Entry 6WYC (X-ray diffraction, 1.50 A resolution); this record covers chains A and C of the 4 polymer chains in the assembly.

== Chain A (and C) ==
Protein: Glyceraldehyde-3-phosphate dehydrogenase
From: Chlamydia trachomatis (strain D/UW-3/Cx)
Notes: EC 1.2.1.12; chain C of this document is another copy of the same molecule, construct and numbering; everything in this record applies to it too
UniProt: P0CE13 (G3P_CHLTR); residue numbers follow UniProt; this construct covers 1-334
Sequence (334 residues; numbered 1 to 334; the number before each row is that of its first residue):
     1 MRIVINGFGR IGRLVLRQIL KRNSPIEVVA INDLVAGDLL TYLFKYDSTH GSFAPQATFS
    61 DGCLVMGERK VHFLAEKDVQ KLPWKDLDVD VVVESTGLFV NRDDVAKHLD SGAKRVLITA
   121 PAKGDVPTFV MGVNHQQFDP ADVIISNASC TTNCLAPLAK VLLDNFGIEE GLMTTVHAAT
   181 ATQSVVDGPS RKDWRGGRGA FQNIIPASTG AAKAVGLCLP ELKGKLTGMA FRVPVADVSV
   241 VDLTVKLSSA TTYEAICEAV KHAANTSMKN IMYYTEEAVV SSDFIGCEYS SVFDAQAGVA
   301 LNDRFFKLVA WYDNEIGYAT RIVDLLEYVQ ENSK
Unresolved in the structure: 334 (chain C: 100, 334)
Modified positions: Cys63 (S-nitroso-cysteine; SNC); Cys287 (s,S-(2-hydroxyethyl)thiocysteine; CME)
Small-molecule neighbours: NAD (nicotinamide-adenine-dinucleotide): Asn6, Gly7, Phe8, Gly9, Arg10, Ile11, Asn32, Asp33, Leu34, Glu76, Lys77, Ser95, Thr96, Gly97, Leu98, Phe99, Thr119, Ala120, Cys150, His177, Thr180, Ala181, Asn314, Glu315, Tyr318
UniProt features mapped onto this chain:
  - active site: Cys150 (Nucleophile)
  - binding site (NAD(+)): Arg10, Ile11, Asp33, Lys77, Thr119, Asn314
  - binding site (D-glyceraldehyde 3-phosphate): Ser149 to Thr151, Thr180, Thr209, Gly210, Arg232
  - site: His177 (Activates thiol group during catalysis)
From the paper describing this entry:
  - contacts within the chain: Phe59-Cys63, Cys63-Leu64, Cys63-Val65, Cys63-Lys70, Cys63-His72, Cys63-Phe73, Cys150-His177, Val238-Asn314 (backbone contact), Tyr273-Cys287 (hydrophobic contact), Phe284-Cys287 (hydrophobic contact), Cys287-Tyr289 (hydrophobic contact), Cys287-Val292 (hydrophobic contact)
  - binding site for NAD: Arg10, Ile11, Asp33, Lys77, Thr119, Ala181, Asn314
  - catalytic residues: Cys150, His177
  - conformationally variable residues (loop rearrangement): Ala122 to Val126, Thr209 to Pro220
  - self-association interface (contacts with another copy of this molecule); pairs are residue here / residue on that copy: Asp187-Arg13 (hydrogen bond), Arg191-Leu34 (hydrogen bond), Arg195-Asp294 (salt bridge), Arg198-Asp283 (salt bridge), Arg198-Tyr42 (hydrogen bond), Arg198-Ser48 (hydrogen bond), Arg13, Leu34, Tyr42, Ser48, Asp187, Arg191, Arg198
  - post-translational modification sites: Cys63, Cys287
  - binding site for NAD: Gly7 to Arg13 (by similarity / conservation)

== Chain A / chain C interface ==
Contacting residue pairs - 68 pairs, chain A then chain C:
  Arg10(A) - Val186(C)
  Arg10(A) - Asp187(C)
  Arg13(A) - Asp187(C)  hydrogen bond (side chain-backbone)
  Val35(A) - Pro189(C)  hydrophobic
  Asp38(A) - Trp194(C)
  Leu39(A) - Pro189(C)  hydrophobic
  Leu39(A) - Arg191(C)
  Leu39(A) - Trp194(C)  hydrophobic
  Tyr42(A) - Trp194(C)  hydrophobic
  Tyr42(A) - Arg195(C)
  Tyr42(A) - Arg198(C)  hydrogen bond
  Leu43(A) - Gly188(C)
  Leu43(A) - Pro189(C)
  Tyr46(A) - Asp187(C)
  Tyr46(A) - Arg198(C)
  Asp47(A) - Asp187(C)
  Asp47(A) - Arg198(C)
  Ser48(A) - Asp187(C)  hydrogen bond
  Ser48(A) - Arg198(C)  hydrogen bond
  Ser48(A) - Gly199(C)
  Ser48(A) - Gln202(C)
  Ser48(A) - Asn203(C)  hydrogen bond
  Thr49(A) - Gln202(C)  hydrogen bond
  Ala179(A) - Val185(C)  hydrophobic
  Ala179(A) - Val186(C)
  Thr180(A) - Val185(C)
  Ala181(A) - Val186(C)  hydrophobic
  Gln183(A) - Val185(C)
  Ser184(A) - Val185(C)
  Val185(A) - Ala179(C)  hydrophobic
  Val185(A) - Thr180(C)
  Val185(A) - Gln183(C)
  Val185(A) - Ser184(C)
  Val185(A) - Val185(C)
  Val185(A) - Ala200(C)  hydrophobic
  Val185(A) - Phe201(C)  hydrophobic
  Val186(A) - Arg10(C)
  Val186(A) - Ala181(C)  hydrophobic
  Asp187(A) - Arg10(C)
  Asp187(A) - Arg13(C)  hydrogen bond (backbone-side chain)
  Asp187(A) - Tyr46(C)
  Asp187(A) - Asp47(C)
  Asp187(A) - Ser48(C)  hydrogen bond
  Gly188(A) - Leu43(C)
  Pro189(A) - Val35(C)  hydrophobic
  Pro189(A) - Leu39(C)  hydrophobic
  Pro189(A) - Leu43(C)
  Ser190(A) - Leu39(C)
  Arg191(A) - Leu34(C)  hydrogen bond (side chain-backbone)
  Arg191(A) - Val35(C)
  Arg191(A) - Leu39(C)
  Trp194(A) - Asp38(C)
  Trp194(A) - Leu39(C)  hydrophobic
  Trp194(A) - Tyr42(C)  hydrophobic
  Arg198(A) - Tyr42(C)  hydrogen bond
  Arg198(A) - Tyr46(C)
  Arg198(A) - Asp47(C)
  Arg198(A) - Ser48(C)  hydrogen bond
  Gly199(A) - Ser48(C)
  Ala200(A) - Val185(C)  hydrophobic
  Phe201(A) - Val185(C)  hydrophobic
  Phe201(A) - Phe201(C)  hydrophobic
  Gln202(A) - Ser48(C)
  Gln202(A) - Thr49(C)  hydrogen bond
  Gln202(A) - Ala236(C)
  Asn203(A) - Ser48(C)  hydrogen bond
  Ala236(A) - Val186(C)
  Ala236(A) - Gln202(C)
Also at the interface, not in a pair above, chain A (32 interface residues in all): Arg195
Also at the interface, not in a pair above, chain C (34 interface residues in all): Asp33, Ser190

== Summary ==
The interface between chain A and chain C involves 32 residues on one side and 34 on the other; the contacts
include 13 hydrogen bonds. Among the polar pairs are Arg13(A)-Asp187(C), Tyr42(A)-Arg198(C) and
Ser48(A)-Asp187(C). The paper reports catalytic residues Cys150(A) and His177(A); a binding site for NAD at
Arg10(A), Ile11(A) and Asp33(A) among others.
Both chains are Glyceraldehyde-3-phosphate dehydrogenase (Chlamydia trachomatis (strain D/UW-3/Cx)). Entry
6WYC (Crystal Structure of Chlamydia trachomatis Glyceraldehyde 3-phosphate dehydrogenase) was determined by
X-ray diffraction (same publication as 6X2E).
